PDB entry 3KZM | X-ray diffraction, 1.95 A resolution | chain A

== Chain A ==
Molecule: N-acetylornithine carbamoyltransferase
Source organism: Xanthomonas campestris pv. campestris
Notes: EC 2.1.3.9
UniProt: Q8P8J2 (AOTC_XANCP); residues 1-339 here = UniProt positions 1-339
Sequence (359 residues; each row starts with the number of its first residue; numbers below 1 keep their minus sign (Met-19 is residue -19)):
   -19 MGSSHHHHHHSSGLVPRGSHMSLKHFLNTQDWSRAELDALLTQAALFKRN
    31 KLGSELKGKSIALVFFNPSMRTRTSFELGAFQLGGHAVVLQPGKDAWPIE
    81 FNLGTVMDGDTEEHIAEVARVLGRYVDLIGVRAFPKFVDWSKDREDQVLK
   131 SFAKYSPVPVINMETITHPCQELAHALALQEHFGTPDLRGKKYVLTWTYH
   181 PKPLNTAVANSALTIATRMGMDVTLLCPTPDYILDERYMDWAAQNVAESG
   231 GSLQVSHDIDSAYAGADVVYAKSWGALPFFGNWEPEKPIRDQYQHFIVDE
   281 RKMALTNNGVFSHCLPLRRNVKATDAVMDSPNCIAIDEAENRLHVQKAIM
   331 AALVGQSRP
Disordered / not traced: -19 to 2, 335-339
Modified positions: Lys302 (lysine nz-carboxylic acid; KCX)
Construct notes: expression tag (-19 to 0)
Ligand contacts: phosphoric acid mono(formamide)ester (CP): Pro48, Ser49, Met50, Arg51, Thr52, Trp77, Arg112, Glu144, His148, Gln151, Cys294, Leu295, Pro296, Arg322
Curated features (UniProtKB/Swiss-Prot):
  - binding site (carbamoyl phosphate): Ser49 to Thr52, Trp77, Arg112, His148 to Gln151, Cys294, Leu295, Arg322
  - binding site (N(2)-acetyl-L-ornithine): Glu144, Lys252, Leu295
  - site: Glu92 (Key residue in conferring substrate specificity for N-acetyl-L-ornithine versus N-succinyl-L-ornithine)
  - modified residue: Lys302 (N6-carboxylysine)
  - mutagenesis: Glu92 (E92A/P/S/V: Generates an enzyme capable of carbamoylation of N-succinyl-L-ornithine while losing its ability to use N-acetyl-L-ornithine as substrate, thus converting it from a N-acetylornithine ...), Lys302 (K302A/E/R: Significant decrease in enzymatic activity)

== Summary ==
Ligands of chain A: phosphoric acid mono(formamide)ester. From UniProt: 13 carbamoyl phosphate-binding
residues, 3 N(2)-acetyl-L-ornithine-binding residues and 2 mutagenesis sites.
Chain A is N-acetylornithine carbamoyltransferase (Xanthomonas campestris pv. campestris); the structure,
Crystal structure of N-acetyl-L-ornithine transcarbamylase complexed with carbamyl phosphate, was determined
by X-ray diffraction, deposited together with 3KZN and 3KZO.
